Entry 9D6M (X-ray diffraction, 1.56 A resolution); this record covers chains A and B.

== Chain A ==
Name: Cobalt-containing nitrile hydratase subunit alpha
From: Pseudonocardia thermophila
Notes: EC 4.2.1.84
UniProtKB: Q7SID2 (NHAA_PSETH); numbering as in UniProt (aligned over 1-204)
Sequence (204 residues; each row starts with the number of its first residue):
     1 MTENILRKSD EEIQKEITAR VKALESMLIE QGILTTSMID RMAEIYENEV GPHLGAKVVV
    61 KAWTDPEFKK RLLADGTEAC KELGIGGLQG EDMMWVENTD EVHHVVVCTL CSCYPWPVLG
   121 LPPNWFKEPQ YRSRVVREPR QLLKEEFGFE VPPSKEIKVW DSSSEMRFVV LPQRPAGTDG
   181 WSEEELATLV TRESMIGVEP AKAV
Not modelled in the structure: 1
Swiss-Prot annotation at these positions:
  - binding site (Co(2+)): Cys108, Cys111, Ser112, Cys113
  - modified residue: Cys111 (Cysteine sulfinic acid (-SO2H)), Cys113 (Cysteine sulfenic acid (-SOH))
Disulfide bonds: Cys108-Cys113

== Chain B ==
Name: Cobalt-containing nitrile hydratase subunit beta
From: Pseudonocardia thermophila
Notes: EC 4.2.1.84
UniProtKB: Q7SID3 (NHAB_PSETH); residue numbers follow UniProt; this construct covers 1-228
Sequence (228 residues; numbered 1 to 228; the number before each row is that of its first residue):
     1 MNGVYDVGGT DGLGPINRPA DEPVFRAEWE KVAFAMFPAT FRAGFMGLDE FRFGIEQMNP
    61 AEYLESPYYW HWIRTYIHHG VRTGKIDLEE LERRTQYYRE NPDAPLPEHE QKPELIEFVN
   121 QAVYGGLPAS REVDRPPKFK EGDVVRFSTA SPKGHAKRAR YVRGKTGTVV KHHGAYIYPD
   181 TAGNGLGECP EHLYTVRFTA QELWGPEGDP NSSVYYDCWE PYIELVDT
Differences from the reference sequence: engineered mutation Lys157 (Arg in Q7SID3)

== Chain A / chain B interface ==
Pairs across the interface - 186 pairs, chain A then chain B:
  Asn4(A) - Glu65(B)  hydrogen bond
  Arg7(A) - Glu65(B)  salt bridge
  Gln14(A) - Trp29(B)  hydrogen bond
  Glu16(A) - Arg99(B)  salt bridge
  Ile17(A) - Trp29(B)  hydrophobic
  Ile17(A) - Pro67(B)  hydrophobic
  Ile17(A) - Trp70(B)  hydrophobic
  Thr18(A) - Trp29(B)
  Ala19(A) - Thr95(B)
  Ala19(A) - Tyr98(B)
  Ala19(A) - Arg99(B)
  Arg20(A) - Trp70(B)
  Arg20(A) - Arg74(B)
  Arg20(A) - Thr95(B)
  Val21(A) - Trp29(B)  hydrophobic
  Val21(A) - Val32(B)  hydrophobic
  Val21(A) - Met36(B)
  Val21(A) - Ile73(B)  hydrophobic
  Lys22(A) - Tyr98(B)
  Lys22(A) - Pro102(B)  hydrogen bond (side chain-backbone)
  Lys22(A) - Ala104(B)  hydrogen bond (side chain-backbone)
  Lys22(A) - Leu106(B)
  Ala23(A) - Leu91(B)
  Ala23(A) - Arg94(B)
  Ala23(A) - Thr95(B)
  Ala23(A) - Tyr98(B)
  Leu24(A) - Met36(B)  hydrophobic
  Leu24(A) - Leu91(B)
  Glu25(A) - Val32(B)
  Glu25(A) - Met36(B)
  Glu25(A) - Leu106(B)
  Ser26(A) - Arg94(B)  hydrogen bond
  Ser26(A) - Tyr98(B)
  Ser26(A) - Pro107(B)
  Met27(A) - Asp87(B)
  Met27(A) - Glu90(B)
  Met27(A) - Leu91(B)  hydrophobic
  Met27(A) - Arg94(B)
  Leu28(A) - Met36(B)  hydrophobic
  Leu28(A) - Thr40(B)
  Leu28(A) - Phe45(B)  hydrophobic
  Leu28(A) - Ile86(B)  hydrophobic
  Ile29(A) - Leu106(B)  hydrophobic
  Ile29(A) - Pro107(B)
  Ile29(A) - His109(B)
  Glu30(A) - Arg94(B)  salt bridge
  Glu30(A) - Pro107(B)
  Gln31(A) - Lys85(B)  hydrogen bond (side chain-backbone)
  Gln31(A) - Ile86(B)
  Gly32(A) - Lys112(B)  hydrogen bond (backbone-side chain)
  Ile33(A) - Ala39(B)
  Ile33(A) - Ala43(B)  hydrophobic
  Ile33(A) - Phe45(B)  hydrophobic
  Ile33(A) - Leu115(B)
  Leu34(A) - Met36(B)  hydrophobic
  Leu34(A) - Ala39(B)  hydrophobic
  Thr35(A) - His109(B)
  Thr35(A) - Glu110(B)
  Thr35(A) - Gln111(B)
  Thr35(A) - Leu115(B)
  Thr36(A) - Leu106(B)
  Thr36(A) - His109(B)  hydrogen bond (backbone-side chain)
  Thr36(A) - Gln111(B)  hydrogen bond
  Ser37(A) - Gln111(B)  hydrogen bond
  Ser37(A) - Ile116(B)
  Met38(A) - Ala39(B)  hydrophobic
  Met38(A) - Leu115(B)  hydrophobic
  Met38(A) - Val119(B)  hydrophobic
  Ile39(A) - Lys31(B)
  Ile39(A) - Ala35(B)  hydrophobic
  Arg41(A) - Ile116(B)
  Arg41(A) - Val119(B)
  Arg41(A) - Asn120(B)  hydrogen bond
  Met42(A) - Phe34(B)  hydrophobic
  Met42(A) - Ala35(B)  hydrophobic
  Met42(A) - Pro38(B)  hydrophobic
  Met42(A) - Val119(B)  hydrophobic
  Ala43(A) - Phe25(B)  hydrophobic
  Ala43(A) - Lys31(B)
  Ile45(A) - Val119(B)  hydrophobic
  Ile45(A) - Asn120(B)
  Ile45(A) - Val123(B)  hydrophobic
  Tyr46(A) - Val24(B)
  Tyr46(A) - Phe34(B)  hydrophobic
  Tyr46(A) - Val123(B)
  Glu47(A) - Phe25(B)
  Glu47(A) - Lys31(B)  salt bridge
  Glu49(A) - Tyr124(B)  hydrogen bond
  Val50(A) - Tyr124(B)
  Gly86(A) - Val123(B)
  Gly86(A) - Tyr124(B)
  Gly87(A) - Val123(B)
  Gly87(A) - Tyr124(B)
  Gly87(A) - Gly126(B)
  Leu88(A) - Ala122(B)
  Leu88(A) - Val123(B)  hydrogen bond (backbone-backbone)
  Leu88(A) - Gly126(B)
  Glu91(A) - Gly126(B)
  Glu91(A) - Leu127(B)  hydrogen bond (side chain-backbone)
  Glu91(A) - Pro128(B)
  Asp92(A) - Tyr176(B)  hydrogen bond
  Met94(A) - Lys171(B)
  Thr109(A) - Tyr5(B)
  Thr109(A) - Val7(B)
  Leu110(A) - Asp6(B)
  Leu110(A) - Lys157(B)
  Leu110(A) - Tyr216(B)
  Cys111(A) - Arg52(B)
  Cys111(A) - Lys157(B)
  Ser112(A) - Tyr68(B)  hydrogen bond
  Cys113(A) - Arg52(B)
  Trp116(A) - Phe34(B)  hydrophobic
  Leu121(A) - Val24(B)  hydrophobic
  Leu121(A) - Phe25(B)  hydrophobic
  Leu121(A) - Phe34(B)  hydrophobic
  Leu121(A) - Tyr69(B)
  Pro123(A) - Glu22(B)
  Asn124(A) - Glu22(B)  hydrogen bond (backbone-side chain)
  Asn124(A) - Arg26(B)
  Trp125(A) - Ile16(B)  hydrophobic
  Trp125(A) - Asn17(B)
  Trp125(A) - Arg18(B)
  Lys127(A) - Tyr68(B)
  Lys127(A) - Tyr69(B)
  Glu128(A) - Asn17(B)
  Pro129(A) - Leu13(B)
  Gln130(A) - Leu13(B)  hydrogen bond (side chain-backbone)
  Gln130(A) - Gly14(B)
  Gln130(A) - Pro15(B)
  Gln130(A) - Ile16(B)
  Tyr131(A) - Ile16(B)
  Arg132(A) - Tyr5(B)  hydrogen bond (side chain-backbone)
  Arg132(A) - Val7(B)
  Arg132(A) - Tyr63(B)  hydrogen bond
  Ser133(A) - Val7(B)
  Ser133(A) - Gly8(B)
  Ser133(A) - Gly9(B)  hydrogen bond (backbone-backbone)
  Ser133(A) - Thr10(B)
  Ser133(A) - Leu13(B)
  Val136(A) - Gly8(B)
  Val136(A) - Gly9(B)
  Val136(A) - Tyr161(B)
  Val136(A) - Trp204(B)  hydrogen bond (backbone-side chain)
  Val136(A) - Val214(B)
  Arg137(A) - Gly9(B)
  Arg137(A) - Asp11(B)  salt bridge
  Arg137(A) - Trp204(B)
  Pro139(A) - Ser212(B)
  Arg140(A) - Asp209(B)  salt bridge
  Arg140(A) - Asn211(B)  hydrogen bond (side chain-backbone)
  Glu146(A) - Ile16(B)
  Glu146(A) - Arg18(B)  salt bridge
  Phe147(A) - Arg18(B)
  Pro153(A) - Asn211(B)  hydrogen bond (backbone-side chain)
  Ser154(A) - Asn211(B)  hydrogen bond (backbone-side chain)
  Lys155(A) - Asn211(B)  hydrogen bond (backbone-side chain)
  Glu156(A) - Asn211(B)
  Ile157(A) - Asn211(B)  hydrogen bond (backbone-backbone)
  Ile157(A) - Ser212(B)  hydrogen bond (backbone-side chain)
  Ile157(A) - Ser213(B)  hydrogen bond (backbone-backbone)
  Lys158(A) - Ser213(B)
  Lys158(A) - Tyr215(B)  hydrogen bond
  Val159(A) - Ser213(B)  hydrogen bond (backbone-backbone)
  Val159(A) - Val214(B)
  Val159(A) - Tyr215(B)  hydrogen bond (backbone-backbone)
  Trp160(A) - Thr195(B)
  Trp160(A) - Tyr215(B)  hydrophobic
  Asp161(A) - Tyr161(B)  hydrogen bond
  Asp161(A) - Tyr215(B)  hydrogen bond (backbone-backbone)
  Asp161(A) - Tyr216(B)
  Ser163(A) - Lys157(B)  hydrogen bond (backbone-side chain)
  Ser163(A) - Tyr216(B)
  Ser163(A) - Asp217(B)  hydrogen bond (side chain-backbone)
  Ser163(A) - Trp219(B)
  Ser164(A) - Leu193(B)
  Ser164(A) - Asp217(B)  hydrogen bond
  Ser164(A) - Trp219(B)
  Glu165(A) - Leu48(B)
  Glu165(A) - Arg52(B)  salt bridge
  Met166(A) - His173(B)
  Met166(A) - Tyr176(B)
  Met166(A) - Leu193(B)  hydrophobic
  Met166(A) - Asp217(B)
  Arg167(A) - Arg52(B)
  Phe168(A) - Thr195(B)
  Phe168(A) - Asp217(B)
Other interface residues (no listed pair), chain A (84 interface residues in all): Thr2, Gln89, Leu142, Arg192, Glu199
Other interface residues (no listed pair), chain B (94 interface residues in all): Ala27, Ala33, Leu64, Trp72, Tyr76, Ile77, Asp103, Gly125, Ala129, Arg158, Ala159, Arg197

== Summary ==
Chain A and chain B form an interface of 84 and 94 residues respectively, with 37 hydrogen bonds and 8 salt
bridges. Among the polar pairs are Arg7(A)-Glu65(B), Glu16(A)-Arg99(B) and Glu30(A)-Arg94(B). Curated
annotation (UniProt) lists 4 Co2+-binding residues on chain A.
Here chain A is Cobalt-containing nitrile hydratase subunit alpha and chain B is Cobalt-containing nitrile
hydratase subunit beta, both from Pseudonocardia thermophila. Entry 9D6M (Nitrile hydratase BR157K mutant) was
determined by X-ray diffraction together with 9D6K, 9D65 and 9D6J from the same study.
